8F9T - chains A and C of the 3 polymer chains in the assembly; structure by X-ray diffraction, 1.85 A resolution.

Chain A:
Molecule: Ky15.2 Antibody, heavy chain
From: Mus musculus
Notes: antibody fragment or engineered binder
Chain sequence (226 residues; row label = number of the first residue in the row; a row labelled like 82A-82C holds insertion residues (82A, then the next letters in order)):
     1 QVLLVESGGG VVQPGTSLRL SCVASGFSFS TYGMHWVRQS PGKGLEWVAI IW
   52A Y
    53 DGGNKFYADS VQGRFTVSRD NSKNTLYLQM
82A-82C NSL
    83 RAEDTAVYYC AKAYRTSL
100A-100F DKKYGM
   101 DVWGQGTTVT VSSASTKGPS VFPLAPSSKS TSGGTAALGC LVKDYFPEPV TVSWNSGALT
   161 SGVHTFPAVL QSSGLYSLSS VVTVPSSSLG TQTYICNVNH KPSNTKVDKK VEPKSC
Disulfide bonds: Cys-22/Cys-92, Cys-140/Cys-196

Chain C:
Molecule: Circumsporozoite protein NPDP peptide
Reference sequence: P08307 (CSP_PLAFW); residues 1-16 here correspond to UniProt positions 130-145 (UniProt number = residue number + 129)
Chain sequence (16 residues; numbered 1 to 16; the number before each row is that of its first residue):
     1 NPDPNANPNV DPNANP
Not modelled in the structure: 12-16

How chain A and chain C interact:
Contacting residue pairs (28):
  Thr-31(A) with Asn-9(C); Val-10(C), hydrogen bond (backbone-backbone)
  Tyr-32(A) with Asn-9(C)
  Gly-33(A) with Pro-8(C), hydrogen bond (backbone-backbone); Asn-9(C), hydrogen bond (backbone-side chain)
  Trp-52(A) with Asp-3(C); Pro-4(C); Ala-6(C); Asn-7(C), hydrogen bond (side chain-backbone); Pro-8(C)
  Tyr-52A(A) with Pro-8(C), hydrogen bond (backbone-backbone); Asn-9(C); Val-10(C), hydrophobic
  Phe-58(A) with Pro-2(C); Pro-4(C), hydrophobic
  Ala-95(A) with Pro-8(C), hydrophobic; Asn-9(C)
  Tyr-96(A) with Asn-9(C), hydrogen bond (backbone-side chain)
  Arg-97(A) with Asn-9(C)
  Thr-98(A) with Asn-7(C), hydrogen bond; Asn-9(C), hydrogen bond
  Lys-100B(A) with Asn-5(C); Ala-6(C)
  Lys-100C(A) with Asp-3(C), salt bridge; Asn-5(C)
  Tyr-100D(A) with Asn-5(C), hydrogen bond (backbone-backbone); Ala-6(C); Asn-7(C)
Interface residues without a listed pair, chain A (14 interface residues in all): Ile-50

In short:
The interface between chain A and chain C involves 14 residues on one side and 9 on the other, with 9 hydrogen
bonds and 1 salt bridge. Among the polar pairs are Lys-100C(A)/Asp-3(C), Gly-33(A)/Asn-9(C) and
Trp-52(A)/Asn-7(C).
Here chain A is Ky15.2 Antibody, heavy chain (Mus musculus) and chain C is Circumsporozoite protein NPDP
peptide. Entry 8F9T (Crystal structure of Ky15.2 Fab in complex with circumsporozoite protein NPDP peptide)
was determined by X-ray diffraction together with 8F95, 8F9E, 8F9F, 8F9S, 8F9U, 8FA6 and 11 further entries
from the same study.
